3G0E - chain A; structure by X-ray diffraction, 1.60 A resolution.

Chain A:
Molecule: Mast/stem cell growth factor receptor
Source organism: Homo sapiens
Notes: EC 2.7.10.1; fragment: Kinase domain - KID deleted; engineered mutation(s): 694-753 deleted, replaced with TS
UniProt: P10721 (KIT_HUMAN); residue numbers follow UniProt; this construct covers 544-693, 754-935
Chain sequence (336 residues; each row starts with the number of its first residue; note: 58 numbers in that range are skipped by the numbering (no residue carries them; nothing is unmodelled there)):
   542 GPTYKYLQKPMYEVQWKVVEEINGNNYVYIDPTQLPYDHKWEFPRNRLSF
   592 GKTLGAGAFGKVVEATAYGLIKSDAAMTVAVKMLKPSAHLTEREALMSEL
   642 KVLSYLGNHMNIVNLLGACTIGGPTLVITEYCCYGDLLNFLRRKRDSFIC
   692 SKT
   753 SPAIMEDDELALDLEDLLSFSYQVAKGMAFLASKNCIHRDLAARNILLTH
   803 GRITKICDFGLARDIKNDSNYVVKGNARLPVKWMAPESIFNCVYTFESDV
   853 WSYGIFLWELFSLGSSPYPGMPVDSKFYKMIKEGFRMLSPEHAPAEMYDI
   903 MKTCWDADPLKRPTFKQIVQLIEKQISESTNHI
Not modelled in the structure: 932-935
Differences from the reference sequence: expression tag (542-543)
Ligand contacts: sunitinib (B49; N-[2-(diethylamino)ethyl]-5-[(Z)-(5-fluoro-2-oxo-1,2-dihydro-3H-indol-3-ylidene)methyl]-2,4-dimethyl-1H-pyrrole-3-carbo xamide): Lys-593, Leu-595, Val-603, Ala-621, Lys-623, Val-654, Thr-670, Glu-671, Tyr-672, Cys-673, Cys-674, Tyr-675, Gly-676, Leu-799, Cys-809, Asp-810, Phe-811, Ala-814
What the authors report for this chain:
  - conformationally variable residues (side-chain flip): Phe-811
  - mutagenesis - V560D, D816H, D816V (536-fold): increased catalytic activity
  - mutagenesis - D816H (4.3-fold): increased binding to imatinib
  - mutagenesis - D816H: decreased stability in response to Glu-C proteolysis
  - mutagenesis - V560D (5-fold): increased binding to sunitinib
  - mutagenesis - V560D/T670I: unchanged binding to sunitinib
  - mutagenesis - V560D/T670I (IC50 = 1 uM): decreased binding to imatinib

Overview:
Chain A binds sunitinib. The paper reports that V560D, D816H and D816V increase catalytic activity;
conformational variability at Phe-811.
Chain A is Mast/stem cell growth factor receptor (Homo sapiens); the structure, KIT kinase domain in complex
with sunitinib, was determined by X-ray diffraction, deposited together with 3G0F.
